1E3M - chains A and B of the 4 polymer chains in the assembly; structure by X-ray diffraction, 2.20 A resolution.

Chain A (and B):
Molecule: DNA mismatch repair protein muts
Source organism: Escherichia coli
Notes: chain B of this document is another copy of the same molecule, construct and numbering; everything in this record applies to it too
UniProt: P23909 (MUTS_ECOLI); residues 1-800 here = UniProt positions 1-800
Amino-acid sequence (800 residues; row label = number of the first residue in the row):
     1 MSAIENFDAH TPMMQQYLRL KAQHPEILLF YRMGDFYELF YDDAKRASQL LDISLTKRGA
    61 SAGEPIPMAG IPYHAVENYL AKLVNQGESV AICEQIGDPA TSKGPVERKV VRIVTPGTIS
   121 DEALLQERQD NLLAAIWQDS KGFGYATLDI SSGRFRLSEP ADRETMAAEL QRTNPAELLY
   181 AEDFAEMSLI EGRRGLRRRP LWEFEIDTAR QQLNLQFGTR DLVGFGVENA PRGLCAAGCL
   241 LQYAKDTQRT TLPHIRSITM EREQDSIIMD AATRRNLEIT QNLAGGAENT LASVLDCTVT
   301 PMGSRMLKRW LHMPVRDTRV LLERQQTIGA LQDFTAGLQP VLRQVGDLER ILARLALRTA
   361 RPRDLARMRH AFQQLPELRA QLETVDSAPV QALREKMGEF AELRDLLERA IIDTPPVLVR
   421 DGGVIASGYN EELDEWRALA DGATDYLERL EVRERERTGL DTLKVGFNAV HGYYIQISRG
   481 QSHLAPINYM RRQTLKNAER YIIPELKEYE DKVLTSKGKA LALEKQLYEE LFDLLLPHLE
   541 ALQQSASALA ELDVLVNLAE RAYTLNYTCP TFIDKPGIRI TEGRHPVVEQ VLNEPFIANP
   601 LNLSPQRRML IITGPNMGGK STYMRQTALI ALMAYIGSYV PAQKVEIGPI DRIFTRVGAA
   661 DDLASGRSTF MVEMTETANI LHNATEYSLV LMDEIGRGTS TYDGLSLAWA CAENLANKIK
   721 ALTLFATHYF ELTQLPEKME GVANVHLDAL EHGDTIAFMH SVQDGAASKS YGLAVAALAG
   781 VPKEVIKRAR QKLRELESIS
Disordered / not traced: 1, 659-669 (chain B: 1-13, 57-66, 95-107, 659-668)
Modified residues: Mse1 (selenomethionine); Mse13, Mse14, Mse33, Mse68, Mse166, Mse187, Mse260, Mse269, Mse302, Mse306, Mse313, Mse368, Mse397, Mse490, Mse609, Mse617, Mse624, Mse633, Mse671, Mse674, Mse692, Mse739, Mse759 (selenomethionine; parent Met)
Bound ions: Mg2+ site 1: Pro99, Ser102; Mg2+ site 2: Ser621 (together with ADP)
Residues lining bound ligands: ADP (adenosine-5'-diphosphate): Val588, Leu592, Pro595, Phe596, Ile597, Asn599, Pro615, Asn616, Mse617, Gly618, Gly619, Lys620, Ser621, Thr622, His760
Swiss-Prot annotation at these positions:
  - binding site (ATP): Gly614 to Ser621

Interface between chain A and chain B:
Residue-residue contacts (109; chain A residue first):
  His471(A) - Thr494(B)
  His471(A) - Leu495(B)
  His471(A) - Lys496(B)
  Arg479(A) - Arg491(B)  hydrogen bond (side chain-backbone)
  Arg479(A) - Arg492(B)
  Arg491(A) - Arg491(B)
  Arg492(A) - Thr494(B)
  Gln493(A) - Thr494(B)
  Thr494(A) - Arg491(B)  hydrogen bond
  Thr494(A) - Arg492(B)
  Thr494(A) - Gln493(B)
  Thr494(A) - Thr494(B)  hydrogen bond (backbone-side chain)
  Leu495(A) - Arg492(B)
  Lys496(A) - Val470(B)  hydrogen bond (side chain-backbone)
  Lys496(A) - His471(B)
  Lys496(A) - Arg492(B)
  Asn616(A) - Thr669(B)
  Mse617(A) - Mse671(B)
  Phe670(A) - Mse617(B)  hydrophobic
  Mse671(A) - Leu778(B)
  Mse671(A) - Ala779(B)
  Mse674(A) - Ala776(B)  hydrophobic
  Mse674(A) - Ala779(B)
  Mse674(A) - Val781(B)
  Thr675(A) - Ala779(B)
  Ala678(A) - Ala779(B)
  Ala678(A) - Gly780(B)
  Ala678(A) - Val781(B)
  His682(A) - Gly780(B)
  His682(A) - Pro782(B)
  Arg697(A) - Arg697(B)
  Gly698(A) - Arg697(B)  hydrogen bond (backbone-side chain)
  Thr699(A) - Gly614(B)
  Thr699(A) - Pro615(B)
  Thr699(A) - His728(B)
  Thr699(A) - Ser770(B)
  Thr699(A) - Tyr771(B)  hydrogen bond (side chain-backbone)
  Ser700(A) - His728(B)
  Ser700(A) - Ser770(B)
  Thr701(A) - Thr701(B)
  Thr701(A) - His728(B)  hydrogen bond (backbone-backbone)
  Thr701(A) - Tyr729(B)
  Thr701(A) - Phe730(B)  hydrogen bond (side chain-backbone)
  Thr701(A) - Glu731(B)  hydrogen bond
  Tyr702(A) - Thr701(B)
  Tyr702(A) - Tyr702(B)
  Tyr702(A) - Glu731(B)
  Tyr702(A) - Leu793(B)
  Tyr702(A) - Leu796(B)  hydrophobic
  Asp703(A) - Ser770(B)  hydrogen bond
  Asp703(A) - Tyr771(B)
  Asp703(A) - Gly772(B)  hydrogen bond (side chain-backbone)
  Asp703(A) - Leu773(B)
  Asp703(A) - Leu793(B)
  Leu705(A) - Leu796(B)  hydrophobic
  Ser706(A) - Ala789(B)
  Ser706(A) - Lys792(B)
  Ser706(A) - Leu793(B)  hydrogen bond (side chain-backbone)
  Ser706(A) - Leu796(B)
  Leu707(A) - Gly772(B)
  Leu707(A) - Leu773(B)  hydrophobic
  Leu707(A) - Ala776(B)  hydrophobic
  Leu707(A) - Ala789(B)  hydrophobic
  Trp709(A) - Lys792(B)
  Ala710(A) - Val785(B)
  Ala710(A) - Arg788(B)
  Ala710(A) - Ala789(B)
  Glu713(A) - Arg788(B)  salt bridge
  Asn714(A) - Val785(B)
  His728(A) - Gly698(B)
  His728(A) - Thr699(B)
  His728(A) - Ser700(B)
  Glu731(A) - Thr701(B)  hydrogen bond
  Ser770(A) - Ser700(B)  hydrogen bond
  Ser770(A) - Asp703(B)  hydrogen bond
  Tyr771(A) - Asp703(B)
  Gly772(A) - Phe670(B)
  Gly772(A) - Thr699(B)
  Gly772(A) - Asp703(B)  hydrogen bond (backbone-side chain)
  Leu773(A) - Asp703(B)
  Leu773(A) - Leu707(B)  hydrophobic
  Val775(A) - Phe670(B)  hydrophobic
  Ala776(A) - Mse674(B)
  Ala776(A) - Leu707(B)  hydrophobic
  Ala779(A) - Mse671(B)
  Ala779(A) - Mse674(B)  hydrophobic
  Ala779(A) - Thr675(B)
  Ala779(A) - Ala678(B)
  Gly780(A) - Ala678(B)
  Gly780(A) - His682(B)  hydrogen bond (backbone-side chain)
  Val781(A) - Mse674(B)
  Val781(A) - Ala678(B)
  Pro782(A) - Leu681(B)  hydrophobic
  Pro782(A) - His682(B)
  Val785(A) - Ala710(B)
  Val785(A) - Asn714(B)
  Arg788(A) - Glu713(B)  salt bridge
  Ala789(A) - Ser706(B)
  Ala789(A) - Leu707(B)  hydrophobic
  Ala789(A) - Ala710(B)
  Lys792(A) - Ser706(B)
  Lys792(A) - Trp709(B)
  Leu793(A) - Tyr702(B)  hydrophobic
  Leu793(A) - Asp703(B)
  Leu793(A) - Ser706(B)  hydrogen bond (backbone-side chain)
  Leu796(A) - Tyr702(B)
  Leu796(A) - Leu705(B)  hydrophobic
  Leu796(A) - Ser706(B)
  Ile799(A) - Tyr702(B)
Also at the interface, not in a pair above, chain A (57 interface residues in all): Val470, Glu499, Leu681, Glu694, Cys711, Tyr729, Ile786, Glu797
Also at the interface, not in a pair above, chain B (58 interface residues in all): Arg479, Cys711, Val775, Glu797, Ile799

In short:
57 residues of chain A and 58 residues of chain B are in contact; the contacts include 18 hydrogen bonds and 2
salt bridges. Polar contacts include Glu713(A)-Arg788(B), Arg479(A)-Arg491(B) and Thr494(A)-Arg491(B). Ligands
of chain A: ADP. UniProt lists 8 ATP-binding residues on chain A.
Chain A and chain B are both DNA mismatch repair protein muts (Escherichia coli); the structure, The crystal
structure of E. coli MutS binding to DNA with a G:T mismatch, was determined by X-ray diffraction.
